PDB entry 8HI1 | electron microscopy, 3.09 A resolution | chains C and H of the 8 polymer chains in the assembly

[Chain C]
Name: CRISPR-associated endonuclease Cas1
Organism: Streptococcus thermophilus DGCC 7710
Notes: EC 3.1.-.-
Amino-acid sequence (318 residues; row label = number of the first residue in the row; numbers below 1 keep their minus sign (Gly-4 is residue -4)):
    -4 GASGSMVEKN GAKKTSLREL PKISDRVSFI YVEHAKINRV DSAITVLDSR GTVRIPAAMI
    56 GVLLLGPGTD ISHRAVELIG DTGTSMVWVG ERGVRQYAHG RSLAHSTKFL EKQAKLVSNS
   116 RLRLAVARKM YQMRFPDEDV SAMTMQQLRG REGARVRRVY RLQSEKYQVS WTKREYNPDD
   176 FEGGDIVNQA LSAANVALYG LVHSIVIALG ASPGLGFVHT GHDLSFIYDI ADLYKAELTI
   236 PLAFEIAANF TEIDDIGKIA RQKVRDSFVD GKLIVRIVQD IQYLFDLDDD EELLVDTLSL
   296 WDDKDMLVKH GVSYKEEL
Not modelled in the structure: -4 to 21, 307-313

[Chain H]
Molecule: 38-nt DNA strand
Sequence (38 nucleotides; row label = number of the first residue in the row):
     1 ATTTACTACT CGTTCTGGTG TTTTTGTGTT TAATGATG
Not modelled in the structure: 32-38

[How chain C and chain H interact]
Residue-residue contacts (31):
  His29(C) - DT23(H)  base contact
  Pro62(C) - DT23(H)  base contact
  Pro62(C) - DT24(H)  phosphate contact
  Gly85(C) - DT24(H)  phosphate contact
  Glu86(C) - DT24(H)  hydrogen bond to the phosphate
  Arg90(C) - DT25(H)  salt bridge to the phosphate
  Arg90(C) - DG26(H)  sugar contact
  Tyr92(C) - DT24(H)  hydrogen bond to the phosphate
  Tyr126(C) - DT29(H)  hydrogen bond to the base
  Arg144(C) - DT29(H)  hydrogen bond to the base
  Glu147(C) - DT29(H)  base contact
  Gly148(C) - DT29(H)  hydrogen bond to the base
  Arg169(C) - DT27(H)  phosphate contact
  Arg169(C) - DG28(H)  salt bridge to the phosphate
  Arg169(C) - DT30(H)  sugar contact
  Tyr171(C) - DT27(H)  hydrogen bond to the base
  Tyr171(C) - DG28(H)  sugar contact
  Tyr171(C) - DT30(H)  hydrogen bond to the base
  Pro173(C) - DT27(H)  base contact
  Phe176(C) - DG26(H)  stacking on the base
  Asn190(C) - DG28(H)  phosphate contact
  Tyr194(C) - DG28(H)  hydrogen bond to the phosphate
  His214(C) - DT29(H)  salt bridge to the phosphate
  His217(C) - DG28(H)  base contact
  Tyr223(C) - DG28(H)  hydrogen bond to the base
  Asp227(C) - DT29(H)  phosphate contact
  Lys230(C) - DT29(H)  salt bridge to the phosphate
  Lys253(C) - DT23(H)  phosphate contact
  Arg256(C) - DT23(H)  salt bridge to the phosphate
  Arg256(C) - DT24(H)  hydrogen bond to the phosphate
  Arg256(C) - DT25(H)  salt bridge to the phosphate
Also at the interface, not in a pair above, chain C (32 interface residues in all): Tyr155, Lys168, Asp174, Glu177, Ser187, Val191, Val213, Gly252, Gln257
Also at the interface, not in a pair above, chain H (10 interface residues in all): DT22, DT31

[Overview]
32 residues of chain C and 10 residues of chain H are in contact; the contacts include 10 hydrogen bonds, 6
salt bridges and 1 aromatic stacking contact. Among the polar pairs are Tyr126(C)-DT29(H), Arg144(C)-DT29(H)
and Gly148(C)-DT29(H).
Here chain C is CRISPR-associated endonuclease Cas1 (Streptococcus thermophilus DGCC 7710) and chain H is a
38-nt DNA strand. Entry 8HI1 (Streptococcus thermophilus Cas1-Cas2- prespacer ternary complex) was determined
by electron microscopy (same publication as 8H18 and 8H2F).
